PDB entry 6TBZ | X-ray diffraction, 1.78 A resolution | chains A and B of the 3 polymer chains in the assembly

[Chain A]
Protein: Mothers against decapentaplegic homolog 5
From: Homo sapiens
UniProt: Q99717 (SMAD5_HUMAN); the construct has insertions or renumbered stretches relative to UniProt, so the offset changes along the chain: 8-21 = UniProt 11-24; 25-138 = UniProt 25-138
Chain sequence (131 residues; each row starts with the number of its first residue):
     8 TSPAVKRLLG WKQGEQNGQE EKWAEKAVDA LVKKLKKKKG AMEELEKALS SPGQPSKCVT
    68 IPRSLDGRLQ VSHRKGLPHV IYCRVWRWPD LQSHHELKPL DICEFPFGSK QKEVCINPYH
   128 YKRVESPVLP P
Not modelled in the structure: 8, 136-138
Construct notes: insertion (22-24); conflict Gly-25 (Asp in Q99717), Gln-26 (Glu in Q99717)
Bound ions: Zn2+: Cys-65, Cys-110, Cys-122, His-127
Swiss-Prot annotation at these positions:
  - binding site (Zn(2+)): Cys-65, Cys-110, Cys-122, His-127
What the authors report for this chain:
  - binding site for the 16-nt DNA strand: Arg-75
  - binding site for the 16-nt DNA strand (chain B): Gln-77, Lys-82

[Chain B]
Molecule: 16-nt DNA strand
Sequence (16 nucleotides; numbered 1 to 16; the number before each row is that of its first residue):
     1 TGCAGGCGCG CCTGCA

[How chain A and chain B interact]
Residue-residue contacts - 12 pairs, chain A then chain B:
  Lys-41(A) / DC9(B)  salt bridge to the phosphate
  Ser-71(A) / DG10(B)  phosphate contact
  Leu-72(A) / DG10(B)  phosphate contact
  Leu-72(A) / DC11(B)  phosphate contact
  Leu-76(A) / DC9(B)  phosphate contact
  Gln-77(A) / DG8(B)  hydrogen bond to the phosphate
  Gln-77(A) / DC9(B)  hydrogen bond to the phosphate
  Val-78(A) / DG8(B)  phosphate contact
  Ser-79(A) / DG8(B)  hydrogen bond to the phosphate
  His-80(A) / DC7(B)  salt bridge to the phosphate
  His-80(A) / DG8(B)  hydrogen bond to the phosphate
  Lys-82(A) / DG10(B)  hydrogen bond to the base
Also at the interface, not in a pair above, chain A (11 interface residues in all): Asp-73, Arg-75

[In short]
11 residues of chain A and 5 residues of chain B are in contact, with 5 hydrogen bonds and 2 salt bridges.
Polar pairs include Lys-82(A)/DG10(B), Gln-77(A)/DG8(B) and Gln-77(A)/DC9(B). The paper reports a binding site
for the 16-nt DNA strand (chain B) at Gln-77(A) and Lys-82(A); a binding site for the 16-nt DNA strand at
Arg-75(A).
Chain A is Mothers against decapentaplegic homolog 5 (Homo sapiens) and chain B is a 16-nt DNA strand; the
structure, Crystal structure of the MH1 domain of Smad5-Smad3 chimera construct bound to the GGCGC site, was
determined by X-ray diffraction together with 6ZMN, 6TCE, 6FZS and 6FZT from the same study.
